PDB entry 5D9S | X-ray diffraction, 1.87 A resolution | chains A and C of the 3 polymer chains in the assembly

# Chain A
Protein: HLA class I histocompatibility antigen, A-2 alpha chain
Source organism: Homo sapiens
UniProtKB: P01892 (1A02_HUMAN); residues 1-274 here correspond to UniProt positions 25-298 (UniProt number = residue number + 24)
Amino-acid sequence (274 residues; row label = number of the first residue in the row):
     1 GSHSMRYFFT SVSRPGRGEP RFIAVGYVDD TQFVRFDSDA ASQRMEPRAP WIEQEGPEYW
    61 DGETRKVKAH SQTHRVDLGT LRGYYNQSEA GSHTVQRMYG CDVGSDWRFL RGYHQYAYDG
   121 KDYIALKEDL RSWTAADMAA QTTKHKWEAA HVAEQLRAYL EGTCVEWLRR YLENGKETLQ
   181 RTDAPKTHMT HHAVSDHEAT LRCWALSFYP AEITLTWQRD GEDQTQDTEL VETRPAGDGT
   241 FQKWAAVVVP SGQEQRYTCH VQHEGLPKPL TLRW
Disulfide bonds: Cys101-Cys164, Cys203-Cys259
What the authors report for this chain:
  - binding site for 11-mer peptide F11V (chain C): Thr80, Tyr84, Lys146

# Chain C
Protein: 11-mer peptide F11V
Source organism: Toxoplasma gondii
Amino-acid sequence (11 residues; row label = number of the first residue in the row):
     1 FVLELEPEWT V

# How chain A and chain C interact
Pairs across the interface (42):
  Met5(A) with Phe1(C)
  Tyr7(A) with Phe1(C), hydrogen bond (side chain-backbone); Val2(C), hydrophobic
  Met45(A) with Val2(C), hydrophobic
  Glu63(A) with Phe1(C); Val2(C), hydrogen bond (side chain-backbone)
  Arg65(A) with Glu4(C), salt bridge
  Lys66(A) with Phe1(C); Val2(C), hydrogen bond (side chain-backbone); Leu3(C); Glu4(C)
  His70(A) with Val2(C); Leu3(C); Leu5(C)
  Thr73(A) with Leu5(C)
  Val76(A) with Thr10(C)
  Asp77(A) with Thr10(C); Val11(C), hydrogen bond (side chain-backbone)
  Thr80(A) with Val11(C)
  Leu81(A) with Val11(C), hydrophobic
  Tyr84(A) with Val11(C), hydrogen bond (side chain-backbone)
  Arg97(A) with Leu5(C)
  Tyr99(A) with Val2(C); Leu3(C), hydrogen bond (side chain-backbone)
  Tyr116(A) with Val11(C)
  Thr143(A) with Val11(C), hydrogen bond (side chain-backbone)
  Lys146(A) with Glu8(C); Thr10(C), hydrogen bond; Val11(C)
  Trp147(A) with Trp9(C); Thr10(C), hydrogen bond (side chain-backbone); Val11(C), hydrophobic
  Val152(A) with Trp9(C)
  Gln155(A) with Trp9(C)
  Leu156(A) with Leu3(C), hydrophobic; Trp9(C), hydrophobic
  Tyr159(A) with Phe1(C), hydrogen bond (side chain-backbone); Val2(C); Leu3(C), hydrophobic
  Thr163(A) with Phe1(C)
  Trp167(A) with Phe1(C)
  Tyr171(A) with Phe1(C), hydrogen bond (side chain-backbone)
Also at the interface, not in a pair above, chain A (30 interface residues in all): Phe33, Tyr59, Val67, Tyr123
Also at the interface, not in a pair above, chain C (10 interface residues in all): Glu6

# Overview
The interface between chain A and chain C involves 30 residues on one side and 10 on the other, with 11
hydrogen bonds and 1 salt bridge. Polar pairs include Arg65(A)-Glu4(C), Tyr7(A)-Phe1(C) and Glu63(A)-Val2(C).
From the paper: a binding site for 11-mer peptide F11V (chain C) at Thr80(A), Tyr84(A) and Lys146(A).
Here chain A is HLA class I histocompatibility antigen, A-2 alpha chain (Homo sapiens) and chain C is an
11-mer peptide F11V (Toxoplasma gondii). Entry 5D9S (Structure of HLA-A2:01 with the 11-mer peptide F11V) was
determined by X-ray diffraction (same publication as 5DDH).
